1H4J - chains A and B of the 4 polymer chains in the assembly; structure by X-ray diffraction, 3.00 A resolution.

# Chain A
Protein: Methanol dehydrogenase [cytochrome c] subunit 1
Source organism: Methylobacterium extorquens
Notes: EC 1.1.2.7
Reference sequence: P16027 (DHM1_METEA); residues 1-599 here correspond to UniProt positions 28-626 (UniProt number = residue number + 27)
Sequence (599 residues; row label = number of the first residue in the row):
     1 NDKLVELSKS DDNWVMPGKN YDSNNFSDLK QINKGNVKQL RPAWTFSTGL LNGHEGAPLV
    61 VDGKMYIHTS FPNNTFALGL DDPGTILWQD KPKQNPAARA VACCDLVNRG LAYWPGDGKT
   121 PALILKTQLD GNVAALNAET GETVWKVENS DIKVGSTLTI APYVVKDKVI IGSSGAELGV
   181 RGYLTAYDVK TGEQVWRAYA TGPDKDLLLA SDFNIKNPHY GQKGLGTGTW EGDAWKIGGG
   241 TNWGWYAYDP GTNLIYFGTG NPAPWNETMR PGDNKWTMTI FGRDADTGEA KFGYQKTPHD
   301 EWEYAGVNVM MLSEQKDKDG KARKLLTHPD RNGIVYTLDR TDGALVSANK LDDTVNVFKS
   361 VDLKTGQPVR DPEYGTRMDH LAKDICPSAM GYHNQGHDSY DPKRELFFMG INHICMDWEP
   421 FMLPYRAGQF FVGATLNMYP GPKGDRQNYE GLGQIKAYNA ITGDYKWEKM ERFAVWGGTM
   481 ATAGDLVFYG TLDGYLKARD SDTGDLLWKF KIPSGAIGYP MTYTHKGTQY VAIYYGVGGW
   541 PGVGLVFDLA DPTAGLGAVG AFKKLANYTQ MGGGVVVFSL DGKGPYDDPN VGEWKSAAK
Not modelled in the structure: 596-599
Construct notes: engineered mutation Glu-303 (Asp330 in P16027)
Cystine bridges: Cys-103/Cys-104, Cys-386/Cys-415
Bound ions: Ca2+: Glu-177, Asn-261, Glu-303 (together with pyrroloquinoline quinone)
Ligand contacts: pyrroloquinoline quinone (PQQ): Glu-55, Cys-103, Cys-104, Val-107, Arg-109, Thr-159, Ser-174, Gly-175, Ala-176, Glu-177, Thr-241, Trp-243, Asn-261, Glu-303, Ala-305, Arg-331, Asn-394, Trp-476, Gly-539, Trp-540, Pro-541
Curated features (UniProtKB/Swiss-Prot):
  - binding site (Ca(2+)): Glu-177, Asn-261
From the paper describing this entry:
  - Ca2+ coordination: Glu-303
  - binding site for pyrroloquinoline quinone: Cys-103, Cys-104, Glu-303, Arg-331
  - conformationally variable residues: Glu-303
  - mutagenesis - D303E: increased catalytic activity
  - mutagenesis - D303E: unchanged growth in response to 0.5% methanol
  - mutagenesis - D303E: unchanged expression
  - mutagenesis - C103S, C103S/C104S, C104S: abolished growth in response to methanol
  - mutagenesis - C103S, C103S/C104S, C104S: abolished catalytic activity on methanol

# Chain B
Protein: Methanol dehydrogenase [cytochrome c] subunit 2
Source organism: Methylobacterium extorquens
Notes: EC 1.1.2.7
Reference sequence: P14775 (DHM2_METEA); residues 1-74 here correspond to UniProt positions 23-96 (UniProt number = residue number + 22)
Sequence (74 residues; row label = number of the first residue in the row):
     1 YDGTKCKAAG NCWEPKPGFP EKIAGSKYDP KHDPKELNKQ ADSIKQMEER NKKRVENFKK
    61 TGKFEYDVAK ISAN
Not modelled in the structure: 73-74
Cystine bridges: Cys-6/Cys-12

# How chain A and chain B interact
Pairs across the interface - 86 pairs, chain A then chain B:
  Asn-132(A) / Tyr-66(B)  hydrogen bond
  Val-144(A) / Phe-58(B)
  Val-144(A) / Phe-64(B)
  Trp-145(A) / Phe-64(B)  hydrophobic
  Lys-146(A) / Phe-64(B)
  Lys-146(A) / Tyr-66(B)
  Val-147(A) / Asn-51(B)
  Glu-148(A) / Met-47(B)
  Glu-148(A) / Arg-50(B)  salt bridge
  Glu-148(A) / Asn-51(B)  hydrogen bond (backbone-side chain)
  Glu-148(A) / Arg-54(B)  salt bridge
  Glu-148(A) / Tyr-66(B)
  Asn-149(A) / Met-47(B)
  Ser-150(A) / Met-47(B)
  Asp-151(A) / Ser-43(B)  hydrogen bond
  Asp-151(A) / Met-47(B)
  Val-154(A) / Gln-40(B)
  Val-154(A) / Ser-43(B)
  Gly-179(A) / Gln-40(B)  hydrogen bond (backbone-side chain)
  Val-180(A) / Gln-40(B)
  Arg-181(A) / Gln-40(B)  hydrogen bond (backbone-side chain)
  Tyr-183(A) / Ile-44(B)  hydrophobic
  Lys-190(A) / Phe-58(B)
  Thr-191(A) / Val-55(B)
  Thr-191(A) / Phe-58(B)
  Gly-192(A) / Val-55(B)
  Glu-193(A) / Val-55(B)
  Glu-193(A) / Lys-59(B)  salt bridge
  Gln-194(A) / Glu-48(B)  hydrogen bond
  Arg-197(A) / Ile-44(B)
  Arg-197(A) / Glu-48(B)  salt bridge
  Tyr-199(A) / Ile-44(B)
  Pro-218(A) / Ala-9(B)
  His-219(A) / Ala-9(B)
  His-219(A) / Gly-10(B)  hydrogen bond (backbone-backbone)
  Tyr-220(A) / Gly-10(B)
  Gly-221(A) / Ala-9(B)
  Gly-221(A) / Gly-10(B)
  Leu-225(A) / Ala-9(B)
  Leu-225(A) / Gly-10(B)
  Thr-229(A) / Gly-10(B)
  Glu-231(A) / Lys-22(B)
  Glu-231(A) / Ile-23(B)  hydrogen bond (side chain-backbone)
  Glu-231(A) / Ala-24(B)  hydrogen bond (side chain-backbone)
  Asp-233(A) / Leu-37(B)
  Lys-236(A) / Leu-37(B)
  Lys-236(A) / Asn-38(B)  hydrogen bond
  Lys-236(A) / Gln-40(B)
  Ile-237(A) / His-32(B)
  Ile-237(A) / Leu-37(B)  hydrophobic
  Ile-237(A) / Gln-40(B)
  Glu-267(A) / Lys-16(B)  salt bridge
  Thr-268(A) / Ile-23(B)
  Thr-268(A) / Tyr-28(B)
  Met-269(A) / Ile-23(B)
  Pro-271(A) / Trp-13(B)  hydrophobic
  Pro-271(A) / Ile-23(B)
  Gly-272(A) / Trp-13(B)
  Asp-273(A) / Tyr-1(B)
  Asp-273(A) / Gly-10(B)
  Asp-273(A) / Asn-11(B)
  Asp-273(A) / Cys-12(B)  hydrogen bond (side chain-backbone)
  Asp-273(A) / Trp-13(B)  hydrogen bond (side chain-backbone)
  Lys-275(A) / Gly-10(B)  hydrogen bond (side chain-backbone)
  His-299(A) / Trp-13(B)
  Glu-301(A) / Lys-16(B)  salt bridge
  Gln-367(A) / Gly-3(B)
  Gln-367(A) / Cys-12(B)  hydrogen bond
  Pro-368(A) / Asp-2(B)
  Val-369(A) / Asp-2(B)
  Arg-370(A) / Tyr-1(B)  hydrogen bond
  Arg-370(A) / Asp-2(B)  hydrogen bond (backbone-backbone)
  Arg-370(A) / Gly-3(B)
  Pro-372(A) / Tyr-1(B)
  Thr-376(A) / Lys-16(B)
  Arg-377(A) / Lys-16(B)
  Met-378(A) / Phe-19(B)
  Met-378(A) / Tyr-28(B)  hydrophobic
  Asp-379(A) / Tyr-28(B)  hydrogen bond
  Met-422(A) / Tyr-28(B)
  Tyr-425(A) / Glu-36(B)
  Tyr-425(A) / Gln-40(B)  hydrogen bond
  Arg-426(A) / Glu-36(B)
  Ala-427(A) / Glu-36(B)  hydrogen bond (backbone-side chain)
  Ala-427(A) / Lys-39(B)
  Phe-431(A) / His-32(B)
Also at the interface, not in a pair above, chain A (55 interface residues in all): Pro-298
Also at the interface, not in a pair above, chain B (38 interface residues in all): Thr-4, Cys-6, Glu-21, Lys-27, Asp-29, Pro-30

# Summary
55 residues of chain A face 38 of chain B across their interface, with 19 hydrogen bonds and 6 salt bridges.
Polar contacts include Glu-148(A)/Arg-50(B), Glu-148(A)/Arg-54(B) and Glu-193(A)/Lys-59(B). The paper reports
a binding site for pyrroloquinoline quinone at Cys-103(A), Cys-104(A) and Glu-303(A) among others; C103S,
C103S/C104S and C104S of chain A abolish growth in response to methanol.
Here chain A is Methanol dehydrogenase [cytochrome c] subunit 1 and chain B is Methanol dehydrogenase
[cytochrome c] subunit 2, both from Methylobacterium extorquens. Entry 1H4J (Methylobacterium extorquens
methanol dehydrogenase D303E mutant) was determined by X-ray diffraction.
